PDB entry 3NUL | X-ray diffraction, 1.60 A resolution | chain A

# Chain A
Molecule: Profilin I
Organism: Arabidopsis thaliana
Reference sequence: Q42449 (PROF1_ARATH); residues 2-131 here = UniProt positions 2-131
Chain sequence (130 residues; numbered 2 to 131; the number before each row is that of its first residue):
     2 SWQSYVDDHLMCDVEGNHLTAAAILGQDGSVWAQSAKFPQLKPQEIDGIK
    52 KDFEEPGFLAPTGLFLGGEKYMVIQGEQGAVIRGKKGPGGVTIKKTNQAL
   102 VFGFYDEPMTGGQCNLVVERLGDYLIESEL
Modified / non-standard residues: Mse12 (selenomethionine; parent Met); Mse73 (selenomethionine; parent Met); Mse110 (selenomethionine; parent Met)

# Overview
Chain A is Profilin I (Arabidopsis thaliana); the structure, Profilin I from Arabidopsis thaliana, was
determined by X-ray diffraction together with 1A0K from the same study.
